Entry 3M0A (X-ray diffraction, 2.61 A resolution); this record covers chains C and D of the 4 polymer chains in the assembly.

Chain C:
Name: TNF receptor-associated factor 2
From: Homo sapiens
UniProt: Q12933 (TRAF2_HUMAN); residue numbers follow UniProt; this construct covers 266-329
Sequence (66 residues; each row starts with the number of its first residue):
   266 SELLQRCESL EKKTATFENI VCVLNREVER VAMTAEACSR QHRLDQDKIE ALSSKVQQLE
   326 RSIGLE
Not modelled in the structure: 266, 329-331
Sequence notes: expression tag (330-331)
UniProt features mapped onto this chain:
  - region: E283 to V293 (Important for interaction with BIRC2 and BIRC3)
  - cross-link: K320 (Glycyl lysine isopeptide (Lys-Gly) (interchain with G-Cter in ubiquitin))
From the paper describing this entry:
  - mutagenesis - T281A, V288A, R291K, R295A: unchanged binding to Baculoviral IAP repeat-containing protein 3 (chain D)
  - mutagenesis - E292A: decreased signaling in response to TNFalpha stimulation
  - mutagenesis - C287A/R291K: decreased binding to Baculoviral IAP repeat-containing protein 3 (chain D)

Chain D:
Name: Baculoviral IAP repeat-containing protein 3
From: Homo sapiens
UniProt: Q13489 (BIRC3_HUMAN); numbering as in UniProt (aligned over 26-99)
Sequence (75 residues; numbered 25 to 99; the number before each row is that of its first residue):
    25 MLSCELYRMS TYSTFPAGVP VSERSLARAG FYYTGVNDKV KCFCCGLMLD NWKRGDSPTE
    85 KHKKLYPSCR FVQSL
Not modelled in the structure: 99
Sequence notes: initiating methionine (25)
Ion coordination: Zn2+: C66, C69, H86, C93
From the paper describing this entry:
  - mutagenesis - Y56A: decreased binding to TNF receptor-associated factor 2 (chain C)
  - mutagenesis - F67A: unchanged binding to TNF receptor-associated factor 2 (chain C)

How chain C and chain D interact:
Residue-residue contacts (20; chain C residue first):
  T281(C) - Y31(D)
  N284(C) - S34(D)
  N284(C) - S37(D)  hydrogen bond
  I285(C) - L30(D)
  I285(C) - M33(D)  hydrophobic
  I285(C) - S34(D)
  C287(C) - S37(D)
  V288(C) - M33(D)
  V288(C) - Y36(D)
  V288(C) - S37(D)
  V288(C) - E47(D)
  L289(C) - M33(D)  hydrophobic
  L289(C) - R48(D)
  R291(C) - Y36(D)  hydrogen bond (side chain-backbone)
  R291(C) - S37(D)  hydrogen bond (side chain-backbone)
  R291(C) - F39(D)
  R291(C) - E47(D)  salt bridge
  E292(C) - R48(D)  salt bridge
  R295(C) - S46(D)
  R295(C) - E47(D)  salt bridge
Interface residues without a listed pair, chain C (10 interface residues in all): F282
Interface residues without a listed pair, chain D (11 interface residues in all): L26
The authors on this interface:
  - pairs named by the authors: I285(C)-L30(D) (hydrophobic contact), V288(C)-M33(D) (hydrophobic contact), R291(C)-E47(D) (salt bridge), E292(C)-R48(D) (salt bridge)
  - interface residues, chain D: L30(D), M33(D)
  - hot spots on chain D (mutagenesis) - L30A: abolished binding to TNF receptor-associated factor 2 (chain C)

In short:
The interface between chain C and chain D involves 10 residues on one side and 11 on the other, with 3
hydrogen bonds and 3 salt bridges. Polar pairs include R291(C)-E47(D), E292(C)-R48(D) and R295(C)-E47(D). The
authors report hydrophobic contacts between I285(C) and L30(D) and V288(C) and M33(D); salt bridges between
R291(C) and E47(D) and E292(C) and R48(D). The paper reports that E292A of chain C reduces signaling in
response to TNFalpha stimulation; interface residues L30(D) and M33(D); 9 substitutions were tested in all.
Chain C is TNF receptor-associated factor 2 and chain D is Baculoviral IAP repeat-containing protein 3, both
from Homo sapiens; the structure, Crystal structure of TRAF2:cIAP2 complex, was determined by X-ray
diffraction together with 3M06 and 3M0D from the same study.
